8W8N - chains D and H of the 9 polymer chains in the assembly; structure by X-ray diffraction, 2.69 A resolution.

# Chain D
Protein: DNA-directed RNA polymerase subunit beta'
Organism: Thermus thermophilus HB8
Notes: EC 2.7.7.6
Reference sequence: Q8RQE8 (RPOC_THET8); residue numbers follow UniProt; this construct covers 1-1524
Chain sequence (1524 residues; numbered 1 to 1524; the number before each row is that of its first residue):
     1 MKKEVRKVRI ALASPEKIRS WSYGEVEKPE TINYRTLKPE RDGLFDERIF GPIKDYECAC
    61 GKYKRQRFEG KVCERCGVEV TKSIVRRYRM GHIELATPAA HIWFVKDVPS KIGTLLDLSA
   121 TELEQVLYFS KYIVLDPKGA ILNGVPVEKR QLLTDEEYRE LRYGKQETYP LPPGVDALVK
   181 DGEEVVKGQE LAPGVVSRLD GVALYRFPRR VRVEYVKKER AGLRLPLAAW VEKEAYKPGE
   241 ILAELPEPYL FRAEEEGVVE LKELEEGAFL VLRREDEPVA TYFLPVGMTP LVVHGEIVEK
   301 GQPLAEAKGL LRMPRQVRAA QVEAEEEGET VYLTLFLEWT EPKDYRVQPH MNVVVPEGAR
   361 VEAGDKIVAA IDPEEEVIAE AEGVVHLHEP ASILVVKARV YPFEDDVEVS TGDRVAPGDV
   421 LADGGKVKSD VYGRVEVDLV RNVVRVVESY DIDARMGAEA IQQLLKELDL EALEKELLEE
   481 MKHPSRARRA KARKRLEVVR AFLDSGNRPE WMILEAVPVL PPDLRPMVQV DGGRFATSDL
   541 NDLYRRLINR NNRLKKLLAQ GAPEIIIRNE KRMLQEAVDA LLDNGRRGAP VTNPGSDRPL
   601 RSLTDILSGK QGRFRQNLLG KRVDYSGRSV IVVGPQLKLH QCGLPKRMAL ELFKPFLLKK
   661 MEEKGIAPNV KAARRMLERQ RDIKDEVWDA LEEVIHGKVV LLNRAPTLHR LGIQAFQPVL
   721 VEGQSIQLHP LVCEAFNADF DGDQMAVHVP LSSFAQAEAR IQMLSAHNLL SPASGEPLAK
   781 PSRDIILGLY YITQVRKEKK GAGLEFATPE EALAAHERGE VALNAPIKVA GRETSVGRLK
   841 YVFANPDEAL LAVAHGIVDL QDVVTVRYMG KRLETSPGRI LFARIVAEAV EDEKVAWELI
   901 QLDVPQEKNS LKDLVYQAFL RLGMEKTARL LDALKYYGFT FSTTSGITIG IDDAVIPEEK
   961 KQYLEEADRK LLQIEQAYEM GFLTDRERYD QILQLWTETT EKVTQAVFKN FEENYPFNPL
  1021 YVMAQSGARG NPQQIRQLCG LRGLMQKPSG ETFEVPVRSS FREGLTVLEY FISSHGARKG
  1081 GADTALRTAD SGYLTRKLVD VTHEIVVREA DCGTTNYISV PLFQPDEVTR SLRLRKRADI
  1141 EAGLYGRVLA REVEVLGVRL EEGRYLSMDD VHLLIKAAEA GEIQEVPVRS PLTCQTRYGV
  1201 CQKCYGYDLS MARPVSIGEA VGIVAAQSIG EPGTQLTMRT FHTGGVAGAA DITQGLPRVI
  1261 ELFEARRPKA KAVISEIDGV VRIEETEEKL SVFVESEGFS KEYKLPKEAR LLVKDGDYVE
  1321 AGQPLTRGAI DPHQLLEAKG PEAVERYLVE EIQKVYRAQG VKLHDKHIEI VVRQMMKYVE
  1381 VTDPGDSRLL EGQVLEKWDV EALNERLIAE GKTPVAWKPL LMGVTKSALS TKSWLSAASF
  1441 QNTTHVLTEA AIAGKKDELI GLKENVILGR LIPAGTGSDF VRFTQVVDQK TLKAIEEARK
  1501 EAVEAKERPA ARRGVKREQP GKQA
Disordered / not traced: 1-2, 143-144, 1238-1251, 1503-1524
Bound ions: Zn2+ site 1: Cys58, Cys60, Cys73, Cys76; Mg2+ site 1: Asp739, Asp741, Asp743 (shared with 2 residues of chain I); Mg2+ site 2 near Lys840 (its only coordinating residue here); Mg2+ site 3: Trp897, Ile900; Zn2+ site 2: Cys1112, Cys1194, Cys1201, Cys1204

# Chain H
Molecule: 27-nt DNA strand
Sequence (27 nucleotides; numbered 1 to 27; the number before each row is that of its first residue):
     1 TATAATGGGA GCTGTCACGG ATGCAGG
Disordered / not traced: 24-27

# How chain D and chain H interact
Residue-residue contacts - 4 pairs, chain D then chain H:
  Pro109(D) with DG20(H), sugar contact
  Arg1266(D) with DA17(H), hydrogen bond to the phosphate; DC18(H), salt bridge to the phosphate
  Lys1426(D) with DG19(H), salt bridge to the phosphate
Interface residues without a listed pair, chain D (4 interface residues in all): Val108
Interface residues without a listed pair, chain H (5 interface residues in all): DA21

# Summary
4 residues of chain D and 5 residues of chain H are in contact; the contacts include 1 hydrogen bond and 2
salt bridges. Polar contacts include Arg1266(D)-DA17(H), Arg1266(D)-DC18(H) and Lys1426(D)-DG19(H). Cys58(D),
Cys60(D), Cys73(D) and Cys76(D) form the Zn2+ site 1.
Here chain D is DNA-directed RNA polymerase subunit beta' (Thermus thermophilus HB8) and chain H is a 27-nt
DNA strand. Entry 8W8N (Thermus thermophilus initiation transcription complex in the pre-translocated state)
was determined by X-ray diffraction together with 8W8O and 8W8P from the same study.
